Entry 2P05 (X-ray diffraction, 2.80 A resolution); this record covers chain A.

Chain A:
Name: a non-biological ATP binding protein 1819
Amino-acid sequence (81 residues; row label = number of the first residue in the row; numbers below 1 keep their minus sign (Gly-1 is residue -1)):
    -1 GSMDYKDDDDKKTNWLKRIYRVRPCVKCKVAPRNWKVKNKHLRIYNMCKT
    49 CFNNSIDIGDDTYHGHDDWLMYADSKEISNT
Not modelled in the structure: -1 to 8, 72-79
Bound ions: Zn2+: Cys23, Cys26, Cys46, Cys49
Ligand contacts: ADP (adenosine-5'-diphosphate): Asn32, Lys34, Lys36, Arg41, Tyr43, Asn44, Met45, Cys46, Phe50, Tyr61, His62, Gly63, His64
From the paper describing this entry:
  - binding site for ADP: Asn32, Lys34, Lys36, Arg41, Tyr43, Met45, Phe50, Gly63, His64
  - contacts within the chain: Arg21-Asp65 (salt bridge), Arg41-Asp66 (hydrogen bond)
  - mutagenesis - N32D, N32D/D65V, D65V: increased binding to ATP
  - mutagenesis - N32D (Tm 77.1 degC), N32D/D65V, D65V (Tm 66.9 degC): increased stability
  - mutagenesis - N32D, D65V: increased expression

Overview:
Bound to chain A: ADP. The Zn2+ site is built by Cys23, Cys26, Cys46 and Cys49. From the paper: a binding site
for ADP at Asn32, Lys34 and Lys36 among others; N32D, N32D/D65V and D65V increase binding to ATP.
Chain A is a non-biological ATP binding protein 1819; the structure, Structural Insights into the Evolution of
a Non-Biological Protein, was determined by X-ray diffraction.
